8QSD - chains A and H of the 4 polymer chains in the assembly; structure by X-ray diffraction, 2.00 A resolution.

Chain A:
Molecule: 14-3-3 protein sigma
Organism: Homo sapiens
Reference sequence: P31947 (1433S_HUMAN); residues 1-231 here = UniProt positions 1-231
Chain sequence (236 residues; each row starts with the number of its first residue; numbers below 1 keep their minus sign (Gly-4 is residue -4)):
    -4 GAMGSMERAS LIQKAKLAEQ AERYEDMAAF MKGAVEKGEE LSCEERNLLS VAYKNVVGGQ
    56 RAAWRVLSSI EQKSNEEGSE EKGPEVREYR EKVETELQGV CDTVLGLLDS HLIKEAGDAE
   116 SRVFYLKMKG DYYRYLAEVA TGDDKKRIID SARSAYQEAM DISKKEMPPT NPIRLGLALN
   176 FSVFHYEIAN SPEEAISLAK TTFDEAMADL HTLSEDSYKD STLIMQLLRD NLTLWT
Not modelled in the structure: 72-76
Glycans and other covalent adducts: compound WQT linked to Cys38
Differences from the reference sequence: expression tag (-4 to 0)
Ligand contacts: WQT (2-chloranyl-1-[8-(4-iodophenyl)sulfonyl-5-oxa-2,8-diazaspiro[3.5]nonan-2-yl]ethanone): Arg41, Asn42, Ser45, Glu115, Phe119, Lys122, Pro167, Ile168, Asp215, Leu218, Ile219
UniProt features mapped onto this chain:
  - site (Interaction with phosphoserine on interacting protein): Arg56, Arg129
  - modified residue (Phosphoserine): Ser5, Ser74

Chain H:
Molecule: BRAF peptide pS365
Chain sequence (10 residues; row label = number of the first residue in the row):
   361 DRSSSAPNVH
Not modelled in the structure: 361
Modified residues: Ser365 (phosphoserine; SEP)
Ligand contacts: WQT (2-chloranyl-1-[8-(4-iodophenyl)sulfonyl-5-oxa-2,8-diazaspiro[3.5]nonan-2-yl]ethanone): Ala366, Pro367, Val369

Interface between chain A and chain H:
Pairs across the interface - 29 pairs, chain A then chain H:
  Glu14(A) with His370(H)
  Asn42(A) with Val369(H); His370(H), hydrogen bond (side chain-backbone)
  Val46(A) with Asn368(H), hydrogen bond (backbone-side chain); Val369(H); His370(H)
  Lys49(A) with Asn368(H)
  Asn50(A) with Asn368(H), hydrogen bond
  Arg56(A) with Ser365(H)
  Arg60(A) with Arg362(H)
  Arg129(A) with Ser365(H)
  Tyr130(A) with Ser365(H)
  Leu174(A) with Ser364(H); Ser365(H); Ala366(H)
  Asn175(A) with Ser365(H); Ala366(H), hydrogen bond (side chain-backbone)
  Val178(A) with Ser364(H)
  Tyr181(A) with Ser363(H)
  Glu182(A) with Ser363(H), hydrogen bond
  Leu218(A) with Pro367(H), hydrophobic
  Ile219(A) with Ala366(H), hydrophobic; Pro367(H)
  Leu222(A) with Ser365(H); Pro367(H)
  Asn226(A) with Ser363(H); Ser364(H), hydrogen bond (side chain-backbone)
  Leu229(A) with Arg362(H)
  Trp230(A) with Ser363(H), hydrogen bond
Also at the interface, not in a pair above, chain A (22 interface residues in all): Ser45, Gly171

Overview:
The interface between chain A and chain H involves 22 residues on one side and 9 on the other; the contacts
include 7 hydrogen bonds. Polar pairs include Asn42(A)-His370(H), Val46(A)-Asn368(H) and Asn50(A)-Asn368(H).
Bound to chain H: compound WQT. Compound WQT is covalently linked to Cys38(A).
Here chain A is 14-3-3 protein sigma (Homo sapiens) and chain H is BRAF peptide pS365. Entry 8QSD (Ternary
structure of 14-3-3s, BRAF phosphopeptide (pS365) and compound 79 (1124379)) was determined by X-ray
diffraction.
